Entry 6MX6 (X-ray diffraction, 1.75 A resolution); this record covers chain A.

[Chain A]
Name: Pre-mRNA-processing-splicing factor 8
Source organism: Cryptococcus neoformans var. grubii serotype A (strain H99 / ATCC 208821 / CBS 10515 / FGSC 9487)
UniProt: J9VI50 (J9VI50_CRYNH); residues -1 to 172 here correspond to UniProt positions 1529-1702 (UniProt number = residue number + 1530)
Amino-acid sequence (176 residues; each row starts with the number of its first residue; numbers below 1 keep their minus sign (Met-3 is residue -3)):
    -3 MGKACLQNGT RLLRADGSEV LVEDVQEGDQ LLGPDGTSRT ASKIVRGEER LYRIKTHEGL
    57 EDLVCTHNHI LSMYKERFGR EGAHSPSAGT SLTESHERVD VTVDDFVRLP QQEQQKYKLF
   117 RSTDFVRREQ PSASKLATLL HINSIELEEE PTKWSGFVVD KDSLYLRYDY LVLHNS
Disordered / not traced: -3 to 0, 74-89, 121-132, 172
Construct notes: initiating methionine (-3); expression tag (-2)
What the authors report for this chain:
  - catalytic residues: Cys1, Thr62, His65, His170, Asn171
  - mutagenesis - C61V: unchanged catalytic activity
  - mutagenesis - C61A, C61S: decreased catalytic activity
  - post-translational modification sites: Cys1, Cys61 (proposed by the authors, not directly observed)

[In short]
From the paper: catalytic residues Cys1, Thr62 and His65 among others; C61A and C61S reduce catalytic
activity.
Chain A is Pre-mRNA-processing-splicing factor 8 (Cryptococcus neoformans var. grubii serotype A (strain H99 /
ATCC 208821 / CBS 10515 / FGSC 9487)); the structure, The Prp8 intein of Cryptococcus neoformans, was
determined by X-ray diffraction, deposited together with 6OWU.
